Entry 8JSL (electron microscopy, 2.95 A resolution); this record covers chains B and D of the 6 polymer chains in the assembly.

# Chain B (and D)
Molecule: Polymerase cofactor VP35
Organism: Ebola virus
Notes: chain D of this document is another copy of the same molecule, construct and numbering; everything in this record applies to it too
UniProt: A0A1C4HDK9 (A0A1C4HDK9_9MONO); residues 1-340 here = UniProt positions 1-340
Amino-acid sequence (340 residues; each row starts with the number of its first residue):
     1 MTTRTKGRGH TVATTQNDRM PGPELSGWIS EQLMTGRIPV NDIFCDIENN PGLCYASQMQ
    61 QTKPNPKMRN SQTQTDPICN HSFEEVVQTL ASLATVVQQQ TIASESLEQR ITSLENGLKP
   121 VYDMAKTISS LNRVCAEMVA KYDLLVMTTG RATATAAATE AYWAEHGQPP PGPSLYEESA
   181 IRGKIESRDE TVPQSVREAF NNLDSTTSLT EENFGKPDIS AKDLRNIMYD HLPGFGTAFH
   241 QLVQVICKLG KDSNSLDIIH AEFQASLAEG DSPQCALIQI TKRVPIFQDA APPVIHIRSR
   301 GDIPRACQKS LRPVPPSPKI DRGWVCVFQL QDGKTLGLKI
Disordered / not traced: 1-105 (chain D: 1-109, 150-340)

# How chain B and chain D interact
Pairs across the interface - 14 pairs, chain B then chain D:
  Tyr-142(B) with Tyr-142(D)
  Thr-153(B) with Leu-145(D)
  Ala-156(B) with Leu-144(D); Leu-145(D); Met-147(D), hydrophobic
  Thr-159(B) with Met-147(D)
  Glu-160(B) with Met-147(D)
  Leu-175(B) with Met-147(D), hydrogen bond (backbone-backbone)
  Tyr-176(B) with Val-146(D); Met-147(D), hydrophobic
  Glu-177(B) with Tyr-142(D); Val-146(D)
  Ala-180(B) with Thr-148(D); Thr-149(D)
Also at the interface, not in a pair above, chain B (13 interface residues in all): Met-124, Ile-128, Met-138, Thr-155
Also at the interface, not in a pair above, chain D (10 interface residues in all): Met-124, Cys-135, Met-138

# Overview
13 residues of chain B and 10 residues of chain D are in contact, with 1 hydrogen bond. Its one hydrogen bond,
Leu-175(B)/Met-147(D), is backbone to backbone.
Both chains are Polymerase cofactor VP35 (Ebola virus). Entry 8JSL (The structure of EBOV L-VP35-RNA complex)
was determined by electron microscopy together with 8JSM and 8JSN from the same study.
